Entry 3PDI (X-ray diffraction, 2.40 A resolution); this record covers chains C and D of the 4 polymer chains in the assembly.

[Chain C]
Molecule: Nitrogenase MoFe cofactor biosynthesis protein NifE
From: Azotobacter vinelandii
Reference sequence: C1DH03 (C1DH03_AZOVD); residues 1-475 here = UniProt positions 1-475
Chain sequence (483 residues; row label = number of the first residue in the row; numbers below 1 keep their minus sign (Met-7 is residue -7)):
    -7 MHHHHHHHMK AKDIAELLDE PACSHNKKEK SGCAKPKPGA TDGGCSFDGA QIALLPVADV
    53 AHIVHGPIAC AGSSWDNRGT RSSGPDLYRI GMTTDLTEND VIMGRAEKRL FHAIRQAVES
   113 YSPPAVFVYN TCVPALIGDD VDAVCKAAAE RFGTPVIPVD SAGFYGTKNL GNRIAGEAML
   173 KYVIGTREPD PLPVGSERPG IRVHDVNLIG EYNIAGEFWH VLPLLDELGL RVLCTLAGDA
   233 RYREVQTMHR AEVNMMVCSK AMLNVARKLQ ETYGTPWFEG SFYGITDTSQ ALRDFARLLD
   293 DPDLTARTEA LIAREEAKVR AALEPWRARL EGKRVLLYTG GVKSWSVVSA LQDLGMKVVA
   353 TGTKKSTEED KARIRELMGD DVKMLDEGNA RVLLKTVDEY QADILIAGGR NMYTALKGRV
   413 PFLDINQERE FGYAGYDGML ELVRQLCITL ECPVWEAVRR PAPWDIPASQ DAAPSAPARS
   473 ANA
Unresolved in the structure: -7 to 23, 451-475
Construct notes: expression tag (-7 to 0)
Bound ions: 4Fe-4S cluster Fe: Cys37, Cys124 (shared with Cys44(D) of chain D)
Small-molecule neighbours:
  - L-Cluster (Fe8S9) (CZL): Gly24, Cys25, Asn161, Arg165, Lys252, Ala253, Leu255, Thr359, Glu360, Glu361
  - 4Fe-4S cluster (SF4): Cys37, Phe39, Ala61, Cys62, Thr123, Cys124, Ala154, Gly155

[Chain D]
Molecule: Nitrogenase MoFe cofactor biosynthesis protein NifN
From: Azotobacter vinelandii
Reference sequence: C1DH04 (C1DH04_AZOVD); residue numbers follow UniProt; this construct covers 1-458
Chain sequence (458 residues; row label = number of the first residue in the row):
     1 MAEIINRNKA LAVSPLKASQ TMGAALAILG LARSMPLFHG SQGCTAFAKV FFVRHFREPV
    61 PLQTTAMDQV SSVMGADENV VEALKTICER QNPSVIGLLT TGLSETQGCD LHTALHEFRT
   121 QYEEYKDVPI VPVNTPDFSG CFESGFAAAV KAIVETLVPE RRDQVGKRPR QVNVLCSANL
   181 TPGDLEYIAE SIESFGLRPL LIPDLSGSLD GHLDENRFNA LTTGGLSVAE LATAGQSVAT
   241 LVVGQSLAGA ADALAERTGV PDRRFGMLYG LDAVDAWLMA LAEISGNPVP DRYKRQRAQL
   301 QDAMLDTHFM LSSARTAIAA DPDLLLGFDA LLRSMGAHTV AAVVPARAAA LVDSPLPSVR
   361 VGDLEDLEHA ARAGQAQLVI GNSHALASAR RLGVPLLRAG FPQYDLLGGF QRCWSGYRGS
   421 SQVLFDLANL LVEHHQGIQP YHSIYAQKPA TEQPQWRH
Unresolved in the structure: 1-3, 436-458
Bound ions: 4Fe-4S cluster Fe: Cys44 (shared with Cys37(C), Cys124(C) of chain C)
Small-molecule neighbours: 4Fe-4S cluster (SF4): Ser41, Gln42, Gly43, Cys44, Phe47

[Interface between chain C and chain D]
Pairs across the interface (94):
  Lys27(C) with Ala66(D), hydrogen bond (side chain-backbone)
  Lys29(C) with Thr64(D); Thr65(D); Ala66(D); Asn79(D); Glu82(D), salt bridge; Ala83(D); Thr86(D)
  Pro30(C) with Leu37(D), hydrophobic; Gln63(D); Thr64(D); Ala83(D), hydrophobic; Ile87(D), hydrophobic
  Thr33(C) with Gln63(D), hydrogen bond; Thr64(D)
  Asp34(C) with Lys49(D), salt bridge
  Gly35(C) with Ala46(D)
  Gly36(C) with Gln42(D); Gly43(D); Ala46(D)
  Cys37(C) with Gly43(D)
  Phe39(C) with Phe47(D), hydrophobic
  Asp40(C) with Phe47(D)
  Ile55(C) with Leu11(D), hydrophobic
  Pro59(C) with Asp137(D)
  Ile60(C) with Lys17(D); Asp137(D)
  Ala61(C) with Cys44(D), hydrophobic; Asp137(D)
  Cys62(C) with Phe47(D)
  Ser65(C) with Phe47(D)
  Ser66(C) with Phe47(D)
  Trp67(C) with Ser14(D); Pro15(D); Leu364(D), hydrophobic; His384(D)
  Asp68(C) with His384(D), salt bridge; Tyr404(D)
  Asn69(C) with Arg54(D)
  Ile82(C) with Val13(D), hydrophobic; Ser14(D); Arg391(D)
  Gly83(C) with Ala12(D); Val13(D); Ser14(D), hydrogen bond (backbone-backbone); Pro15(D)
  Met84(C) with Ala12(D)
  Thr85(C) with Leu11(D); Ala12(D), hydrogen bond (backbone-backbone)
  Asp87(C) with Ala12(D); Lys17(D), salt bridge
  Leu88(C) with Phe138(D)
  Thr89(C) with Phe138(D)
  Glu90(C) with Phe138(D), hydrogen bond (backbone-backbone)
  Arg101(C) with Lys9(D); Ala10(D)
  Ala105(C) with Leu11(D), hydrophobic
  Gln108(C) with Ala10(D); Leu11(D); Val13(D); Glu365(D)
  Tyr113(C) with Val13(D); Glu365(D)
  Cys124(C) with Leu103(D), hydrophobic
  Val125(C) with Gly102(D); Leu103(D)
  Leu128(C) with Thr106(D); Gln107(D)
  Phe156(C) with Ser41(D); Asp68(D); Gln69(D)
  Thr159(C) with Gln42(D)
  Asn381(C) with Arg217(D)
  Ala382(C) with Arg217(D)
  Arg383(C) with Arg90(D); Gln91(D); Arg217(D)
  Leu386(C) with Asn216(D)
  Tyr405(C) with Val53(D), hydrophobic; Arg57(D), hydrogen bond (side chain-backbone); Glu58(D); Pro59(D), hydrophobic
  Lys409(C) with Glu58(D); Pro59(D); Asp210(D); Gly211(D); His212(D); Glu215(D); Asn216(D); Phe218(D)
  Gly410(C) with Asn216(D), hydrogen bond (backbone-backbone)
  Arg411(C) with Leu213(D), hydrogen bond (side chain-backbone); Asp214(D), hydrogen bond (side chain-backbone); Glu215(D), hydrogen bond (side chain-backbone)
Other interface residues (no listed pair), chain C (59 interface residues in all): Gly31, Gly64, Arg70, Thr86, Val93, His104, Ala109, Ile129, Gly155, Tyr157, Gly158, Arg402, Thr406, Glu420
Other interface residues (no listed pair), chain D (63 interface residues in all): Ala18, Val50, Phe51, Met67, Ser71, Ser72, Glu78, Ser139, Asn219

[Overview]
59 residues of chain C face 63 of chain D across their interface, with 10 hydrogen bonds and 4 salt bridges.
Polar pairs include Lys29(C)-Glu82(D), Asp34(C)-Lys49(D) and Asp68(C)-His384(D). 4Fe-4S cluster is bound
between chain C and chain D. Ligands of chain C: L-Cluster (Fe8S9).
Chain C is Nitrogenase MoFe cofactor biosynthesis protein NifE and chain D is Nitrogenase MoFe cofactor
biosynthesis protein NifN, both from Azotobacter vinelandii; the structure, Precursor bound NifEN, was
determined by X-ray diffraction.
